4YF9 - chains C and F of the 6 polymer chains in the assembly; structure by X-ray diffraction, 2.60 A resolution.

== Chain C (and F) ==
Molecule: Protein related to penicillin acylase
Organism: Acidovorax sp. MR-S7
Notes: fragment: beta-chain; chain F of this document is another copy of the same molecule, construct and numbering; everything in this record applies to it too
UniProt: A0A0A1VBK6 (A0A0A1VBK6_9BURK); residues 1-573 here correspond to UniProt positions 234-806 (UniProt number = residue number + 233)
Sequence (581 residues; numbered 1 to 581; the number before each row is that of its first residue):
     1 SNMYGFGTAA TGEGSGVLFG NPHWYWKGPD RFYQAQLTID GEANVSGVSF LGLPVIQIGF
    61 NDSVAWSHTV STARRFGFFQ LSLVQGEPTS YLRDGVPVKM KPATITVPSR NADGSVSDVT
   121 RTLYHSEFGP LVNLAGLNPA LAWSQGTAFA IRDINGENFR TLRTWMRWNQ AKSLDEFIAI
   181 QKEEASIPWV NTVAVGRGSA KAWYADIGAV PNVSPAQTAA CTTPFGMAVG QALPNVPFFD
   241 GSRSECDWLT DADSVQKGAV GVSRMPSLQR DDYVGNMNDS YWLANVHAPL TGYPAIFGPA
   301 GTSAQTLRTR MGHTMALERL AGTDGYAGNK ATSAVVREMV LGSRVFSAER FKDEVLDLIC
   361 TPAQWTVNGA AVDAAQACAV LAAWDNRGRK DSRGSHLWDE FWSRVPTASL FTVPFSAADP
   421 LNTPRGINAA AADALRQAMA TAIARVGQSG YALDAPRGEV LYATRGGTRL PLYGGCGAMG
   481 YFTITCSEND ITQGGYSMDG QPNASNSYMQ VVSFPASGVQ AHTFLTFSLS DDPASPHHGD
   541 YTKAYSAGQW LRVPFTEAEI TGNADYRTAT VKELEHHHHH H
Disordered / not traced: 576-581
Sequence notes: expression tag (574-581)
Disulfides: C221-C246, C360-C378, C476-C486
Reported in the primary citation:
  - catalytic residues: S1

== Interface between chain C and chain F ==
Contacting residue pairs (7):
  D113(C) - P406(F)
  D113(C) - T407(F)  hydrogen bond (backbone-backbone)
  G114(C) - P406(F)
  P406(C) - D113(F)
  P406(C) - G114(F)
  T407(C) - D113(F)  hydrogen bond (backbone-backbone)
  A408(C) - D113(F)
Other interface residues (no listed pair), chain F (5 interface residues in all): A408

== Overview ==
The chain C/chain F interface involves 5 residues from each chain, with 2 hydrogen bonds. The hydrogen-bonded
pair D113(C)-T407(F) is a backbone contact. From the paper: the catalytic residue S1(C).
Both chains are Protein related to penicillin acylase (Acidovorax sp. MR-S7). Entry 4YF9 (Structure of
N-acylhomoserine lactone acylase MacQ) was determined by X-ray diffraction together with 5C9I, 4YFA and 4YFB
from the same study.
